PDB entry 6IU1 | X-ray diffraction, 2.89 A resolution | chains G and H of the 10 polymer chains in the assembly

# Chain G (and H)
Name: Peroxiredoxin
From: Pyrococcus horikoshii OT3
Notes: EC 1.11.1.15; chain H of this document is another copy of the same molecule, construct and numbering; everything in this record applies to it too
UniProtKB: O58966 (TDXH_PYRHO); residue numbers follow UniProt; this construct covers 1-216
Amino-acid sequence (216 residues; each row starts with the number of its first residue):
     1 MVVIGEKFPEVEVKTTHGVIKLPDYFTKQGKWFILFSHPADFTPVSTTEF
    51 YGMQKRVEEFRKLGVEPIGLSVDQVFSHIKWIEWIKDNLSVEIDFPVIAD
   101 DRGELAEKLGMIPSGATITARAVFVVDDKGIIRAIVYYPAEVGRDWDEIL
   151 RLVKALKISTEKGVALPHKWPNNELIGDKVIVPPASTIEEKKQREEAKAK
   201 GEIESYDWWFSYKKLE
Disordered / not traced: 1, 216
Sequence notes: engineered mutation S46 (Cys in O58966), S205 (Cys in O58966), S211 (Cys in O58966)

# Interface between chain G and chain H
Residue-residue contacts (134; chain G residue first):
  V3(G) with G110(H); I112(H); P113(H); S114(H)
  I4(G) with P113(H); S114(H), hydrogen bond (backbone-backbone); Y137(H); Y138(H); P139(H)
  E6(G) with S114(H)
  F42(G) with W209(H)
  T43(G) with W209(H)
  P44(G) with I181(H), hydrophobic; P184(H); W209(H); F210(H), hydrophobic
  V45(G) with A165(H), hydrophobic; L166(H); I181(H), hydrophobic
  T47(G) with W209(H); F210(H)
  T48(G) with P167(H); H168(H), hydrogen bond (side chain-backbone); N173(H); F210(H)
  E49(G) with H168(H)
  Y51(G) with L175(H)
  R56(G) with H168(H); E174(H), salt bridge
  W84(G) with Y206(H), hydrophobic; D207(H), hydrogen bond; W209(H); F210(H), hydrophobic
  L89(G) with L175(H), hydrophobic; Y206(H), hydrophobic
  G110(G) with V3(H)
  I112(G) with V3(H)
  P113(G) with I4(H)
  S114(G) with I4(H), hydrogen bond (backbone-backbone); G5(H); E6(H)
  R133(G) with P139(H); E141(H), salt bridge
  A134(G) with Y137(H); P139(H)
  I135(G) with V136(H); Y137(H), hydrogen bond (backbone-backbone)
  V136(G) with I135(H); V136(H), hydrophobic; Y138(H), hydrophobic
  Y137(G) with I4(H); A134(H); I135(H), hydrogen bond (backbone-backbone); Y137(H), hydrophobic
  Y138(G) with I4(H); E148(H), hydrogen bond; L152(H)
  P139(G) with R133(H); L156(H), hydrophobic
  E141(G) with R133(H), salt bridge; S159(H); A165(H); L166(H), hydrogen bond (backbone-backbone)
  V142(G) with L152(H), hydrophobic; A155(H), hydrophobic; L156(H), hydrophobic; L166(H)
  G143(G) with R151(H), hydrogen bond (backbone-side chain); L166(H), hydrogen bond (backbone-backbone); P167(H)
  R144(G) with R151(H), hydrogen bond (backbone-side chain); H168(H); K169(H), hydrogen bond (backbone-backbone)
  D145(G) with E148(H); R151(H); H168(H); K169(H), salt bridge
  W146(G) with H168(H), hydrogen bond (backbone-side chain)
  D147(G) with K169(H), salt bridge
  E148(G) with Y138(H), hydrogen bond; D145(H); E148(H)
  R151(G) with Y138(H); G143(H), hydrogen bond (side chain-backbone); R144(H); D145(H)
  L152(G) with Y138(H); V142(H), hydrophobic
  A155(G) with V142(H), hydrophobic
  L156(G) with P139(H), hydrophobic; V142(H), hydrophobic
  S159(G) with E141(H)
  A165(G) with V45(H), hydrophobic; E141(H)
  L166(G) with V45(H); E141(H), hydrogen bond (backbone-backbone); V142(H); G143(H), hydrogen bond (backbone-backbone)
  P167(G) with T48(H); G143(H)
  H168(G) with T48(H), hydrogen bond (backbone-side chain); E49(H); R56(H); R144(H); D145(H); W146(H), hydrogen bond (side chain-backbone)
  K169(G) with R56(H); R144(H), hydrogen bond (backbone-backbone); D145(H), salt bridge; D147(H), salt bridge
  N173(G) with T48(H)
  E174(G) with Y51(H); G52(H); K55(H); R56(H), salt bridge
  L175(G) with Y51(H); L89(H), hydrophobic
  I181(G) with P44(H), hydrophobic; V45(H), hydrophobic; T48(H)
  V182(G) with P44(H)
  P184(G) with P44(H)
  Y206(G) with W84(H); L89(H), hydrophobic
  D207(G) with W84(H), hydrogen bond
  W209(G) with F42(H); T43(H); P44(H); T47(H); W81(H); W84(H)
  F210(G) with P44(H), hydrophobic; T47(H); T48(H)
Also at the interface, not in a pair above, chain G (59 interface residues in all): G5, G52, W81, N88, V164, S211
Also at the interface, not in a pair above, chain H (59 interface residues in all): N88, V164, V182

# Overview
Chain G and chain H each contribute 59 residues to their interface, with 21 hydrogen bonds and 8 salt bridges.
Polar contacts include R56(G)-E174(H), R133(G)-E141(H) and D145(G)-K169(H).
Both chains are Peroxiredoxin (Pyrococcus horikoshii OT3). Entry 6IU1 (Peroxiredoxin from Pyrococcus
horikoshii 0Cys mutant)) was determined by X-ray diffraction, deposited together with 6ITZ and 6IU0.
